PDB entry 5T5V | X-ray diffraction, 1.80 A resolution | chain A

== Chain A ==
Protein: Seed linoleate 13S-lipoxygenase-1
Source organism: Glycine max
Notes: EC 1.13.11.12
Reference sequence: P08170 (LOX1_SOYBN); numbering as in UniProt (aligned over 1-839)
Amino-acid sequence (839 residues; numbered 1 to 839; the number before each row is that of its first residue):
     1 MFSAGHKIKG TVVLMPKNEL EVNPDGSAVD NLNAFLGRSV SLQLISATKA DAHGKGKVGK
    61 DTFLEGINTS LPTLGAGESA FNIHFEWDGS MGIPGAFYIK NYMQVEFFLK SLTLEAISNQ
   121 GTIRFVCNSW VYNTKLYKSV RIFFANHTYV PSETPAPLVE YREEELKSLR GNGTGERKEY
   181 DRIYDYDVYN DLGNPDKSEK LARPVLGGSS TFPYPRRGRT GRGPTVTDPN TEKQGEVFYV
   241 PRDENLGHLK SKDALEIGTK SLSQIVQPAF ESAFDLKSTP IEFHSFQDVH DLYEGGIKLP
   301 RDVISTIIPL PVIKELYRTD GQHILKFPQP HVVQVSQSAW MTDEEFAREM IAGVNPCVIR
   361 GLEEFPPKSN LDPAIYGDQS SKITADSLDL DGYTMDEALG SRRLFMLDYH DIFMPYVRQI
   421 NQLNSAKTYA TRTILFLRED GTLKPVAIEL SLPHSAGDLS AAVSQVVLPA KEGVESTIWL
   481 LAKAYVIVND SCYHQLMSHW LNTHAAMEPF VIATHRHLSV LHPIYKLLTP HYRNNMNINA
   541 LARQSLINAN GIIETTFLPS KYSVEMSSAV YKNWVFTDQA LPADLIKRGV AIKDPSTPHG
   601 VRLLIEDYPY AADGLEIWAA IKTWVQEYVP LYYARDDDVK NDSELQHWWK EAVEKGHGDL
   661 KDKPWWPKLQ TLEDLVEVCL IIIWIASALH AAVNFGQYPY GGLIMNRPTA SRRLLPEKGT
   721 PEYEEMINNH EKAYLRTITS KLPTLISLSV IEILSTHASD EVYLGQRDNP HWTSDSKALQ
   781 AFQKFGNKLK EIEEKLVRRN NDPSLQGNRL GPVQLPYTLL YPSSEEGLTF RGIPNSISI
Not modelled in the structure: 1-5, 23-28, 455-462
Construct notes: conflict Glu160 (Ser in P08170)
Ion coordination: Fe ion: His499, His504, His690, Asn694, Ile839
Swiss-Prot annotation at these positions:
  - binding site (Fe cation): His499, His504, His690, Asn694, Ile839
Reported in the primary citation:
  - contacts within the chain: Tyr317-Ser749 (hydrogen bond), Ile552-Ile553 (hydrophobic contact), Leu546-Ile552 (hydrophobic contact), Ile552-Val750 (hydrophobic contact)
  - conformationally variable residues: Leu546, Ile552, Ile553, Val750
  - mutagenesis - S749A, S749G: decreased catalytic activity
  - mutagenesis - Y317A, Y317G: abolished expression
  - mutagenesis - Y317S: unchanged catalytic activity

== Summary ==
His499, His504, His690, Asn694 and Ile839 coordinate a Fe ion ion. From UniProt: 5 Fe cation-binding residues.
From the paper: S749A and S749G reduce catalytic activity; conformational variability at Leu546, Ile552 and
Ile553 among others; 5 substitutions were tested in all.
Chain A is Seed linoleate 13S-lipoxygenase-1 (Glycine max); the structure, Lipoxygenase-1 (soybean) at 293K,
was determined by X-ray diffraction (same publication as 5TQP).
